Entry 9GY0 (electron microscopy, 3.42 A resolution); this record covers chains A and B of the 7 polymer chains in the assembly.

# Chain A
Protein: Fanconi-associated nuclease 1
From: Homo sapiens
Notes: EC 3.1.21.-, 3.1.4.1
UniProt: Q9Y2M0 (FAN1_HUMAN); numbering as in UniProt (aligned over 1-1017)
Amino-acid sequence (1021 residues; numbered -3 to 1017; the number before each row is that of its first residue; numbers below 1 keep their minus sign (Gly-3 is residue -3)):
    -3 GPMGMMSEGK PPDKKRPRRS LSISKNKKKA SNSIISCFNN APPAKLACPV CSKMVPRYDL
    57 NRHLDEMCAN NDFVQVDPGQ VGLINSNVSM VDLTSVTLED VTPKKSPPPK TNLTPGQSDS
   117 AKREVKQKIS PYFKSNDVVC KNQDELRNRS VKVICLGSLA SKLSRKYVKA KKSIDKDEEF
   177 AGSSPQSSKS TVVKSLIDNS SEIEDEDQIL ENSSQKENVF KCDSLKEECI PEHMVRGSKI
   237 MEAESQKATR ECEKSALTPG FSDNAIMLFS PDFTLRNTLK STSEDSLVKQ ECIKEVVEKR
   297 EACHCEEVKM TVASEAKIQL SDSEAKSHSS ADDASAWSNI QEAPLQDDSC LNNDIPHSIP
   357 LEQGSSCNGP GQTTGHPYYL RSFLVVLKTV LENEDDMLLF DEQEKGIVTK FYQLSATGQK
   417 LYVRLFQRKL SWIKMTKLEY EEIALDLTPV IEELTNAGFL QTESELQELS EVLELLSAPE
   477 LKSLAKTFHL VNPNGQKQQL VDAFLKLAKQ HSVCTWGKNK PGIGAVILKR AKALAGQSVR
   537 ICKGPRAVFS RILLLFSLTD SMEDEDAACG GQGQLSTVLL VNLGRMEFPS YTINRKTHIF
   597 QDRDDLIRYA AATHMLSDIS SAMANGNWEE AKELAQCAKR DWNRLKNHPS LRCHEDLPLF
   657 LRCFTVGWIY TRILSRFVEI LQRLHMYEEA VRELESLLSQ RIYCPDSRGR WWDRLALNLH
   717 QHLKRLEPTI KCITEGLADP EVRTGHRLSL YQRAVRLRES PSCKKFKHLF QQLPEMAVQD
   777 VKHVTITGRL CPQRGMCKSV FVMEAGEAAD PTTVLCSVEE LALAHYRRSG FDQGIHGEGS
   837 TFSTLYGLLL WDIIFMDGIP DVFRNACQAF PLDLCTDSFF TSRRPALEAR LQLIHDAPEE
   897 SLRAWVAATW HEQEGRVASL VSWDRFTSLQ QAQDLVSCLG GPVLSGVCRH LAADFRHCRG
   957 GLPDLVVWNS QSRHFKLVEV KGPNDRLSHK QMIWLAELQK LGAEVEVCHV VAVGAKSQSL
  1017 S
Unresolved in the structure: -3 to 370, 513-514, 557-570, 786-810, 1008-1017
Differences from the reference sequence: expression tag (-3 to 0); engineered mutation His507 (Arg in Q9Y2M0)
Bound ions: Ca2+: Asp960, Glu975, Val976
Swiss-Prot annotation at these positions:
  - zinc finger: Lys41 to Phe69 (UBZ4-type)
  - motif: Arg14 to Asn22 (D-box), Lys212 to Asn214 (KEN box)
  - binding site (Zn(2+)): Cys44, Cys47, His59, Cys64
  - binding site (Mn(2+)): Glu834, Asp960, Glu975, Val976
  - modified residue: Ser180 (Phosphoserine)
  - natural variant: Cys871 (C871R: In KMIN), Gln929 (Q929P: In KMIN), Gly937 (G937D: In KMIN), Asp960 (D960N: In KMIN)
  - mutagenesis: Cys44 (C44A: Abolishes interaction with monoubiquitinated FANCD2; when associated with A-47), Cys47 (C47A: Abolishes interaction with monoubiquitinated FANCD2; when associated with A-44), Leu477 (L477P: Still localized to sites of DNA damage but the strength of the signal is diminished), Arg706 (R706A: Strongly reduced affinity for sites that have a 5'-terminal phosphate anchor at a flap of 1 nucleotide; when associated with A-952), Gln864 (Q864A: Loss of nuclease activity; when associated with A-960; A-975 and A-977), Arg952 (R952A: Strongly reduced affinity for sites that have a 5'-terminal phosphate anchor at a flap of 1 nucleotide; when associated with A-706), Asp960 (D960A: Loss of nuclease activity. Loss of nuclease activity; when associated with A-864; A-975 and A-977), Glu975 (E975A: Loss of nuclease activity; when associated with A-864; A-960 and A-977), Lys977 (K977A: Loss of nuclease activity; when associated with A-864; A-960 and A-975), Asp981 to Arg982 (Loss of nuclease activity)
From the paper describing this entry:
  - conformationally variable residues: His507
  - mutagenesis - D960A: abolished catalytic activity

# Chain B
Molecule: Continuous (40-nt DNA)
Sequence (40 nucleotides; row label = number of the first residue in the row):
     1 CCCGTCCAGG TCTCGTCCGC GCCACTCGTG TCCAGCGTCG
Unresolved in the structure: 1-10

# How chain A and chain B interact
Contacting residue pairs - 23 pairs, chain A then chain B:
  Lys433(A) - DC27(B)  salt bridge to the phosphate
  Ser473(A) - DG28(B)  phosphate contact
  Ala474(A) - DG28(B)  hydrogen bond to the phosphate
  Pro475(A) - DG28(B)  phosphate contact
  Gly491(A) - DT29(B)  phosphate contact
  Gln492(A) - DT29(B)  phosphate contact
  Gln492(A) - DG30(B)  hydrogen bond to the phosphate
  Lys493(A) - DG28(B)  sugar contact
  Lys493(A) - DT29(B)  hydrogen bond to the phosphate
  Thr573(A) - DG21(B)  hydrogen bond to the base
  Arg679(A) - DC18(B)  phosphate contact
  His681(A) - DC18(B)  salt bridge to the phosphate
  Arg710(A) - DC17(B)  salt bridge to the phosphate
  Leu713(A) - DT16(B)  phosphate contact
  Leu713(A) - DC17(B)  phosphate contact
  Gln717(A) - DT16(B)  sugar contact
  His718(A) - DT16(B)  hydrogen bond to the phosphate
  His718(A) - DC17(B)  salt bridge to the phosphate
  Arg749(A) - DT16(B)  salt bridge to the phosphate
  Arg752(A) - DG15(B)  salt bridge to the phosphate
  Arg752(A) - DT16(B)  salt bridge to the phosphate
  Arg982(A) - DG15(B)  hydrogen bond to the base
  Arg982(A) - DT16(B)  hydrogen bond to the base
Other interface residues (no listed pair), chain A (18 interface residues in all): Trp624
Other interface residues (no listed pair), chain B (10 interface residues in all): DG19

# Summary
Chain A and chain B form an interface of 18 and 10 residues respectively, with 7 hydrogen bonds and 7 salt
bridges. Polar pairs include Thr573(A)-DG21(B), Arg982(A)-DG15(B) and Arg982(A)-DT16(B). From the paper: D960A
of chain A abolishes catalytic activity; conformational variability at His507(A).
Here chain A is Fanconi-associated nuclease 1 (Homo sapiens) and chain B is Continuous (40-nt DNA). Entry 9GY0
(Cryo_EM structure of human FAN1 R507H mutant in complex with 5' flap DNA substrate and PCNA) was determined
by electron microscopy, deposited together with 8S5A, 9EO1 and 9EOA.
